PDB entry 6VGK | electron microscopy, 3.10 A resolution | chains H and I of the 14 polymer chains in the assembly

[Chain H (and I)]
Molecule: ATP-dependent Clp protease proteolytic subunit 1
Source organism: Mycobacterium tuberculosis
Notes: EC 3.4.21.92; chain I of this document is another copy of the same molecule, construct and numbering; everything in this record applies to it too
Reference sequence: P9WPC5 (CLPP1_MYCTU); numbering as in UniProt (aligned over 7-200)
Chain sequence (194 residues; each row starts with the number of its first residue):
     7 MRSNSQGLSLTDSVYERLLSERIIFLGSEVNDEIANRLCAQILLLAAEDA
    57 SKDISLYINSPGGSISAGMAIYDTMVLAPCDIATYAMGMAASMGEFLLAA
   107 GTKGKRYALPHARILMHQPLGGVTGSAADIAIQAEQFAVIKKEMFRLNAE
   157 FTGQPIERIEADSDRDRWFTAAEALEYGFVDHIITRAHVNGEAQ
Unresolved in the structure: 7-14, 193-200
Curated features (UniProtKB/Swiss-Prot):
  - active site: S98 (Nucleophile), H123
Reported in the primary citation:
  - catalytic residues: S98, H123
  - conformationally variable residues: H123, D170, R171
  - mutagenesis - S98A (10-fold): decreased catalytic activity on PKM-AMC

[How chain H and chain I interact]
Residue-residue contacts - 35 pairs, chain H then chain I:
  S15(H) - D18(I)
  L16(H) - D18(I)  hydrogen bond (backbone-side chain)
  L16(H) - Y21(I)  hydrophobic
  L16(H) - E22(I)
  L16(H) - Q47(I)
  T17(H) - R43(I)  hydrogen bond
  S19(H) - E22(I)  hydrogen bond
  V20(H) - L25(I)  hydrophobic
  V20(H) - A46(I)  hydrophobic
  V20(H) - Q47(I)
  Y21(H) - N42(I)
  Y21(H) - A46(I)  hydrophobic
  R23(H) - L25(I)
  R23(H) - L50(I)
  L24(H) - A46(I)  hydrophobic
  L24(H) - L50(I)  hydrophobic
  F31(H) - A46(I)  hydrophobic
  F31(H) - L49(I)  hydrophobic
  G33(H) - N42(I)  hydrogen bond (backbone-side chain)
  Y63(H) - L49(I)  hydrophobic
  N65(H) - N42(I)  hydrogen bond
  M93(H) - N42(I)
  M93(H) - A76(I)
  L115(H) - D79(I)
  L115(H) - L83(I)  hydrophobic
  P116(H) - D79(I)
  H117(H) - D79(I)  salt bridge
  H117(H) - L153(I)
  R119(H) - S72(I)
  R119(H) - Q142(I)
  D172(H) - I138(I)
  W174(H) - Q142(I)
  I190(H) - L83(I)  hydrophobic
  R192(H) - V82(I)
  R192(H) - L83(I)  hydrogen bond (side chain-backbone)
Other interface residues (no listed pair), chain H (24 interface residues in all): E27, M95, A118
Other interface residues (no listed pair), chain I (28 interface residues in all): S26, D38, C45, A53, E54, M75, Y78, T80, I146, E149

[Overview]
Chain H and chain I form an interface of 24 and 28 residues respectively, with 6 hydrogen bonds and 1 salt
bridge. Polar pairs include H117(H)-D79(I), L16(H)-D18(I) and T17(H)-R43(I). The paper reports catalytic
residues S98(H) and H123(H); S98A of chain H reduces catalytic activity on PKM-AMC.
Both chains are ATP-dependent Clp protease proteolytic subunit 1 (Mycobacterium tuberculosis). Entry 6VGK
(ClpP1P2 complex from M. tuberculosis) was determined by electron microscopy together with 6VGN and 6VGQ from
the same study.
